Entry 3H9S (X-ray diffraction, 2.70 A resolution); this record covers chains A and B of the 5 polymer chains in the assembly.

[Chain A]
Protein: HLA class I histocompatibility antigen, A-2 alpha chain
Source organism: Homo sapiens
UniProt: P01892 (1A02_HUMAN); residues 1-275 here correspond to UniProt positions 25-299 (UniProt number = residue number + 24)
Chain sequence (275 residues; each row starts with the number of its first residue):
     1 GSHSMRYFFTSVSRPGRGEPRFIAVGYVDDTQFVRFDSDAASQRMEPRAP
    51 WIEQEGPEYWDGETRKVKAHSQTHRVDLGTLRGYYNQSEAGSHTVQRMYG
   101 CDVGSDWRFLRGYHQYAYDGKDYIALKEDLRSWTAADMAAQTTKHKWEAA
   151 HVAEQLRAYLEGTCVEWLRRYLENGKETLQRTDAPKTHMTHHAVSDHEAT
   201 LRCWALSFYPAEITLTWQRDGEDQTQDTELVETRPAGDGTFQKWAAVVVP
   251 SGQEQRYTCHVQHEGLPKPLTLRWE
Cystine bridges: C101-C164, C203-C259
From the paper describing this entry:
  - conformationally variable residues (helix shift, loop rearrangement): A150 to V152
  - mutagenesis - A150P (2 uM to 10 uM): decreased binding to Tax-HLA-A2
  - mutagenesis - A150P (41 uM to 5 uM): increased binding to Tel1p-HLA-A2

[Chain B]
Protein: Beta-2-microglobulin
Source organism: Homo sapiens
UniProt: P61769 (B2MG_HUMAN); residues 1-99 here correspond to UniProt positions 21-119 (UniProt number = residue number + 20)
Chain sequence (100 residues; numbered 0 to 99; the number before each row is that of its first residue; numbering starts at 0):
     0 MIQRTPKIQVYSRHPAENGKSNFLNCYVSGFHPSDIEVDLLKNGERIEKV
    50 EHSDLSFSKDWSFYLLYYTEFTPTEKDEYACRVNHVTLSQPKIVKWDRDM
Cystine bridges: C25-C80
Sequence notes: insertion (0)
Curated features (UniProtKB/Swiss-Prot):
  - modified residue: Q2 (Pyrrolidone carboxylic acid)
  - glycosylation: I1 (N-linked (Glc) (glycation) isoleucine), K19 (N-linked (Glc) (glycation) lysine), K41 (N-linked (Glc) (glycation) lysine), K48 (N-linked (Glc) (glycation) lysine), K58 (N-linked (Glc) (glycation) lysine), K91 (N-linked (Glc) (glycation) lysine), K94 (N-linked (Glc) (glycation) lysine)

[Interface between chain A and chain B]
Pairs across the interface - 50 pairs, chain A then chain B:
  F8(A) - F56(B)  hydrophobic
  F9(A) - F56(B)
  T10(A) - F56(B)
  T10(A) - F62(B)
  V12(A) - S33(B)
  I23(A) - L54(B)
  V25(A) - D53(B)
  V25(A) - L54(B)
  Y27(A) - S55(B)
  Y27(A) - Y63(B)  hydrogen bond
  Q32(A) - D53(B)  hydrogen bond
  R35(A) - D53(B)  salt bridge
  R48(A) - D53(B)  salt bridge
  T94(A) - F62(B)
  Q96(A) - H31(B)  hydrogen bond
  Q96(A) - F56(B)
  Q96(A) - W60(B)  hydrogen bond (side chain-backbone)
  Q96(A) - F62(B)
  R97(A) - F56(B)
  Q115(A) - W60(B)
  Y116(A) - W60(B)
  A117(A) - W60(B)  hydrophobic
  D119(A) - M0(B)
  D119(A) - I1(B)
  G120(A) - H31(B)
  G120(A) - W60(B)
  D122(A) - W60(B)  hydrogen bond
  H192(A) - D98(B)  salt bridge
  R202(A) - M99(B)  hydrogen bond
  W204(A) - M99(B)
  V231(A) - Q8(B)
  E232(A) - Q8(B)  hydrogen bond (backbone-side chain)
  E232(A) - Y26(B)
  E232(A) - S28(B)  hydrogen bond
  T233(A) - Y26(B)
  R234(A) - Q8(B)  hydrogen bond
  R234(A) - Y10(B)
  R234(A) - Y26(B)
  R234(A) - M99(B)
  P235(A) - Y10(B)  hydrogen bond (backbone-side chain)
  P235(A) - N24(B)
  P235(A) - Y26(B)
  A236(A) - R12(B)  hydrogen bond (backbone-side chain)
  A236(A) - N24(B)  hydrogen bond (backbone-side chain)
  G237(A) - R12(B)  hydrogen bond (backbone-side chain)
  D238(A) - R12(B)
  D238(A) - H13(B)
  Q242(A) - Y10(B)
  Q242(A) - S11(B)
  Q242(A) - R12(B)  hydrogen bond (side chain-backbone)
Other interface residues (no listed pair), chain A (34 interface residues in all): M98, K121, W244
Other interface residues (no listed pair), chain B (24 interface residues in all): K6, D59, L65

[Overview]
34 residues of chain A face 24 of chain B across their interface, with 14 hydrogen bonds and 3 salt bridges.
Polar contacts include R35(A)-D53(B), R48(A)-D53(B) and H192(A)-D98(B). From the paper: A150P of chain A
reduces binding to Tax-HLA-A2; conformational variability at A150(A).
Chain A is HLA class I histocompatibility antigen, A-2 alpha chain and chain B is Beta-2-microglobulin, both
from Homo sapiens; the structure, The complex between TCR A6 and human Class I MHC HLA-A2 with the bound Tel1p
peptide, was determined by X-ray diffraction together with 3H7B, 3H9H and 3IXA from the same study.
